2IX7 - chains A and C of the 3 polymer chains in the assembly; structure by X-ray diffraction, 2.50 A resolution.

# Chain A
Molecule: Calmodulin
Source organism: Mus musculus
Reference sequence: P62204 (CALM_MOUSE); numbering as in UniProt (aligned over 2-146)
Amino-acid sequence (145 residues; each row starts with the number of its first residue):
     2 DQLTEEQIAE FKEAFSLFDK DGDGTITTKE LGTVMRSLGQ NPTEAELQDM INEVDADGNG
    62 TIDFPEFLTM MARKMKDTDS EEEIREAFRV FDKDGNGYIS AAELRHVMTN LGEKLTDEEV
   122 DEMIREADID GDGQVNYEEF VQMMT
Reported in the primary citation:
  - contacts within the chain: E45-E114 (backbone contact), A46-E114 (backbone contact)

# Chain C
Molecule: Myosin-5A
Source organism: Mus musculus
Reference sequence: Q99104 (MYO5A_MOUSE); residue numbers follow UniProt; this construct covers 763-820
Amino-acid sequence (58 residues; each row starts with the number of its first residue):
   763 ADKLRAACIR IQKTIRGWLL RKRYLCMQRA AITVQRYVRG YQARCYAKFL RRTKAATT
Glycans and other covalent adducts: cysteine (CYS) linked to C788
Reported in the primary citation:
  - specificity-determining residues: Y799

# How chain A and chain C interact
Contacting residue pairs (56):
  E14(A) - Y786(C)
  E14(A) - Q790(C)  hydrogen bond
  A15(A) - Y786(C)  hydrogen bond (backbone-side chain)
  R37(A) - R778(C)
  R37(A) - G779(C)
  R37(A) - L782(C)
  R37(A) - R783(C)
  S38(A) - R783(C)  hydrogen bond (backbone-side chain)
  S38(A) - Y786(C)
  L39(A) - R783(C)
  G40(A) - R783(C)
  N42(A) - K775(C)
  N42(A) - G779(C)
  N42(A) - W780(C)
  T44(A) - K775(C)
  E45(A) - R778(C)  salt bridge
  D80(A) - R772(C)  salt bridge
  D80(A) - K775(C)  salt bridge
  E84(A) - R772(C)  salt bridge
  I85(A) - R772(C)
  I85(A) - T776(C)
  A88(A) - A769(C)
  A88(A) - I773(C)  hydrophobic
  F89(A) - I773(C)  hydrophobic
  V91(A) - A769(C)  hydrophobic
  F92(A) - L766(C)
  F92(A) - A769(C)  hydrophobic
  F92(A) - C770(C)
  V108(A) - C770(C)  hydrophobic
  M109(A) - C770(C)  hydrophobic
  M109(A) - I773(C)  hydrophobic
  M109(A) - Q774(C)  hydrogen bond (backbone-side chain)
  M109(A) - I777(C)  hydrophobic
  L112(A) - C770(C)
  L112(A) - Q774(C)  hydrogen bond (backbone-side chain)
  G113(A) - C770(C)
  G113(A) - I771(C)
  G113(A) - Q774(C)
  E114(A) - I771(C)
  E114(A) - Q774(C)  hydrogen bond (backbone-side chain)
  E114(A) - R778(C)  hydrogen bond (backbone-side chain)
  K115(A) - Q774(C)
  K115(A) - R778(C)  hydrogen bond (backbone-side chain)
  L116(A) - Q774(C)
  L116(A) - R778(C)
  E120(A) - R778(C)  salt bridge
  E120(A) - L781(C)
  E123(A) - L781(C)
  M124(A) - I777(C)  hydrophobic
  E127(A) - W780(C)
  E127(A) - K784(C)  salt bridge
  A128(A) - W780(C)
  M144(A) - W780(C)  hydrophobic
  M145(A) - T776(C)
  M145(A) - I777(C)  hydrophobic
  M145(A) - W780(C)
Also at the interface, not in a pair above, chain A (35 interface residues in all): E11, L18, T34, P43, F141
Also at the interface, not in a pair above, chain C (21 interface residues in all): R767, M789
The authors on this interface:
  - specific contacts: E14(A)-Q790(C) (hydrogen bond), S38(A)-R783(C) (hydrogen bond), D80(A)-R772(C) (hydrogen bond), K775(C)-D80(A) (hydrogen bond)
  - interface residues, chain A: F92(A), L105(A), M124(A), A128(A), F141(A), M144(A)
  - interface residues, chain C: I773(C), Q774(C), T776(C), I777(C), R778(C), G779(C), W780(C), Y786(C)

# In short
35 residues of chain A and 21 residues of chain C are in contact; the contacts include 8 hydrogen bonds and 6
salt bridges. Among the polar pairs are E45(A)-R778(C), D80(A)-R772(C) and D80(A)-K775(C). The authors report
hydrogen bonds between E14(A) and Q790(C), S38(A) and R783(C) and D80(A) and R772(C) among others. The paper
reports interface residues F92(A), L105(A) and I773(C) among others; the specificity determinant Y799(C).
Chain A is Calmodulin and chain C is Myosin-5A, both from Mus musculus; the structure, Structure of
apo-calmodulin bound to unconventional myosin V, was determined by X-ray diffraction.
